Entry 6WFY (X-ray diffraction, 1.23 A resolution); this record covers chains H and L of the 3 polymer chains in the assembly.

== Chain H ==
Name: Fab224 heavy chain
Organism: Homo sapiens
Sequence (230 residues; numbered 1 to 216 plus 14 insertion-coded residues; the number before each row is that of its first residue; a row labelled like 52A-52C holds insertion residues (52A, then the next letters in order)):
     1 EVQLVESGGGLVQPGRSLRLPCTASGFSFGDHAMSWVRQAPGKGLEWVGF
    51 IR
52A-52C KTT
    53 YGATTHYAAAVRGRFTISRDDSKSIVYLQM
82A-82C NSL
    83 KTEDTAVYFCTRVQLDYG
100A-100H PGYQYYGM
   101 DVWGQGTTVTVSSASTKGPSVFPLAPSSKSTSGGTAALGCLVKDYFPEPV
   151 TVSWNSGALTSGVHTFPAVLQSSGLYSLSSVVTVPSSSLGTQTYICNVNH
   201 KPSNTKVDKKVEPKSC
Unresolved in the structure: 215-216
Disulfide bonds: Cys22-Cys92, Cys140-Cys196

== Chain L ==
Name: Fab224 light chain
Organism: Homo sapiens
Sequence (217 residues; each row starts with the number of its first residue; note: 1 number in that range is skipped by the numbering (no residue carries it; nothing is unmodelled there); a row labelled like 27A-27C holds insertion residues (27A, then the next letters in order)):
     1 ESVLTQPPS
    11 VSGAPGQRVTISCTGMN
27A-27C SNI
    28 GAGYDVYWYQQLPGRAPKLLIYGNSNRPSGVPDRFSGSRSGTSASLAITG
    78 LQAEDEADYYCQSYDTSL
95A-95B NG
    96 WAFGGGTKLTV
  106A L
   107 GQPKAAPSVTLFPPSSEELQANKATLVCLVSDFYPGAVTVAWKADGSPVK
   157 VGVETTKPSKQSNNKYAASSYLSLTPEQWKSHRSYSCRVTHEGSTVEKTV
   207 APAECS
Unresolved in the structure: 211-212
Disulfide bonds: Cys23-Cys88, Cys134-Cys193

== How chain H and chain L interact ==
Pairs across the interface (69):
  Ser35(H) with Trp96(L)
  Gln39(H) with Gln38(L), hydrogen bond; Tyr87(L), hydrogen bond
  Lys43(H) with Tyr87(L)
  Gly44(H) with Tyr87(L)
  Leu45(H) with Pro44(L), hydrophobic; Tyr87(L); Phe98(L)
  Trp47(H) with Gly95B(L); Trp96(L); Phe98(L)
  Phe50(H) with Trp96(L), hydrophobic
  His58(H) with Asn95A(L), hydrogen bond (side chain-backbone)
  Phe91(H) with Ala43(L), hydrophobic; Pro44(L)
  Gln96(H) with Tyr34(L); Tyr49(L)
  Tyr100C(H) with Asp32(L), hydrogen bond
  Tyr100E(H) with Asp32(L); Tyr34(L); Tyr49(L), hydrophobic; Gly50(L); Asn53(L), hydrogen bond
  Tyr100F(H) with Tyr31(L); Tyr34(L), hydrogen bond (backbone-side chain); Trp96(L)
  Gly100G(H) with Tyr34(L); Tyr36(L)
  Met100H(H) with Tyr36(L), hydrogen bond (backbone-side chain); Leu46(L); Gln89(L); Phe98(L), hydrophobic
  Asp101(H) with Leu46(L)
  Trp103(H) with Tyr36(L); Pro44(L)
  Gly104(H) with Ala43(L)
  Phe122(H) with Ser121(L); Glu123(L); Glu124(L)
  Pro123(H) with Ser121(L); Glu123(L)
  Leu124(H) with Phe118(L)
  Ala125(H) with Phe118(L)
  Ser130(H) with Thr116(L)
  Ala137(H) with Thr116(L); Phe118(L)
  Leu141(H) with Tyr177(L), hydrophobic
  Lys143(H) with Thr131(L), hydrogen bond; Ser179(L), hydrogen bond
  His164(H) with Ser165(L), hydrogen bond; Lys166(L); Gln167(L); Ala173(L)
  Phe166(H) with Leu135(L), hydrophobic; Ala173(L), hydrophobic; Ala174(L); Ser175(L)
  Pro167(H) with Thr162(L); Ser165(L)
  Val169(H) with Glu160(L); Thr162(L); Tyr177(L), hydrophobic
  Leu170(H) with Glu160(L)
  Gln171(H) with Ser179(L)
  Leu178(H) with Tyr177(L)
  Ser179(H) with Val133(L); Leu135(L); Tyr177(L), hydrogen bond
  Val181(H) with Leu135(L), hydrophobic
Interface residues without a listed pair, chain H (43 interface residues in all): Val37, Glu46, Val95, Asp98, Gln105, Leu138, Ala168, Ser172
Interface residues without a listed pair, chain L (40 interface residues in all): Tyr91, Gly100, Ala127, Val136, Thr161

== Summary ==
Chain H and chain L form an interface of 43 and 40 residues respectively; the contacts include 11 hydrogen
bonds. Among the polar pairs are Gln39(H)-Gln38(L), Gln39(H)-Tyr87(L) and His58(H)-Asn95A(L).
Here chain H is Fab224 heavy chain and chain L is Fab224 light chain, both from Homo sapiens. Entry 6WFY
(Crystal structure of Fab224 in complex with NPNA4 peptide from circumsporozoite protein) was determined by
X-ray diffraction together with 6W00, 6WFX, 6WG0, 6WG1 and 6WG2 from the same study.
